PDB entry 6M32 | electron microscopy, 2.70 A resolution | chains E and G of the 7 polymer chains in the assembly

[Chain E (and G)]
Protein: Bacteriochlorophyll a protein
From: Chlorobaculum tepidum (strain ATCC 49652 / DSM 12025 / NBRC 103806 / TLS)
Notes: chain G of this document is another copy of the same molecule, construct and numbering; everything in this record applies to it too
UniProtKB: Q46393 (BCPA_CHLTE); residue numbers follow UniProt; this construct covers 1-366
Chain sequence (366 residues; row label = number of the first residue in the row):
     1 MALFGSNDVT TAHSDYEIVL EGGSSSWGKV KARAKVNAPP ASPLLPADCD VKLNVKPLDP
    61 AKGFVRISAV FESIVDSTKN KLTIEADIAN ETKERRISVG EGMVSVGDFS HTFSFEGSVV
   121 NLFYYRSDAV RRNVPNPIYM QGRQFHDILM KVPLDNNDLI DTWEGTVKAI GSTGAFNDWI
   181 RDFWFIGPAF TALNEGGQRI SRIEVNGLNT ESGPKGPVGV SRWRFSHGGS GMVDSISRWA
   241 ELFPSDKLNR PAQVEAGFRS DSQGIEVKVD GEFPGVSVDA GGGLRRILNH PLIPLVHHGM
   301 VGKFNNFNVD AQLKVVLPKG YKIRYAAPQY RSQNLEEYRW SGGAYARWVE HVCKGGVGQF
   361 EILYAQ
Not modelled in the structure: 1-4 (chain G: 1-8)
Metal / ion sites: bacteriochlorophyll a Mg (7 sites), coordinated by His-111, Tyr-124, His-146, Leu-242, His-290, His-297, His-298
Small-molecule neighbours:
  - bacteriochlorophyll a (BCL), molecule 1: Ala-12, Ser-14, Tyr-16, Ala-34, Val-36, Ala-38, Pro-39, Pro-40, Ala-41, Ser-42, Ala-189, Phe-258, Ser-260, Ile-265, Val-267, His-298, Val-301, Gly-302, Asn-305, Phe-307, Cys-353
  - bacteriochlorophyll a (BCL), molecule 2: Tyr-16, Ile-18, Val-30, Ala-32, Cys-49, Val-51, Ala-256, Gly-257, Phe-258, Val-269, Ile-287, Leu-288, His-290, Pro-291, Pro-294, Leu-295, His-298, Leu-313, Tyr-345, Trp-348, Val-349, Val-352, Cys-353, Phe-360, Ile-362
  - bacteriochlorophyll a (BCL), molecule 3: Ala-41, Ser-42, Leu-82, Phe-185, Ile-186, Pro-188, Ala-189, Ala-192, Leu-193, Gln-198, Ile-293, Pro-294, His-297, His-298, Met-300, Val-301
  - bacteriochlorophyll a (BCL), molecule 4: Ser-42, Pro-43, Leu-44, Phe-71, Ser-73, Val-75, Asn-80, Lys-81, Leu-82, Ile-84, Val-104, Val-106, Phe-113, Phe-115, Phe-183, Trp-184, Ile-186, Phe-258
  - bacteriochlorophyll a (BCL), molecule 5: Val-51, Leu-53, Val-55, Val-65, Ile-67, Phe-71, Ile-88, Arg-96, Asp-234, Arg-238, Glu-241, Leu-242, Phe-243, Pro-244, Leu-248, Val-254, Ala-256, Phe-273, Pro-274, Leu-288, Pro-291
  - bacteriochlorophyll a (BCL), molecule 6: Leu-53, Val-55, Ile-67, Ala-69, Ile-84, Ala-86, Ile-88, Arg-96, Ile-97, Ser-98, Phe-115, Gly-117, Ser-118, Val-119, Gln-144, His-146, Ile-148, Trp-184, Trp-223, Phe-225, His-227, Ser-235, Trp-239, Leu-242, Ala-252, Gln-253, Val-254, Phe-273
  - bacteriochlorophyll a (BCL), molecule 7: Val-104, Val-106, Phe-109, His-111, Phe-113, Met-150, Val-152, Asp-158, Leu-159, Thr-162, Trp-163, Thr-166, Ile-180, Phe-183, Trp-184, Ile-203, Val-205, Leu-208, Gly-219, Ser-221, Trp-223
  - bacteriochlorophyll a (BCL), molecule 8: Leu-122, Phe-123, Tyr-124, Tyr-125, Arg-126, Ser-127
  - bacteriochlorophyll a (BCL), molecule 9: Tyr-125, Val-130, Val-134, Pro-137, Ile-138, Tyr-139, Gln-141
  - bacteriochlorophyll a (BCL), molecule 10: Tyr-125, Ser-127, Val-130
  - bacteriochlorophyll a (BCL), molecule 11: Asp-161, Thr-162, Gly-165, Thr-166, Lys-168, Ala-169, Ser-172, Thr-173, Phe-176, Trp-179, Ile-180, Phe-183
UniProt features mapped onto this chain:
  - binding site (bacteriochlorophyll a): His-111, His-146, His-290, His-297, His-298

[Chain E / chain G interface]
Contacting residue pairs (65; chain E residue first):
  Ser-6(E) / Asn-308(G)
  Asn-7(E) / Val-9(G)
  Asn-7(E) / Phe-307(G)
  Asn-7(E) / Asn-308(G)  hydrogen bond (side chain-backbone)
  Asp-8(E) / Arg-347(G)
  Thr-10(E) / Arg-347(G)
  Asn-37(E) / Arg-347(G)  hydrogen bond (backbone-side chain)
  Pro-39(E) / His-351(G)  hydrogen bond (backbone-side chain)
  Pro-40(E) / Gly-358(G)
  Ala-41(E) / Val-357(G)
  Ser-42(E) / Val-357(G)
  Ser-42(E) / Gly-358(G)
  Ser-42(E) / Gln-359(G)
  Pro-43(E) / Ile-138(G)  hydrophobic
  Pro-43(E) / Tyr-139(G)
  Pro-43(E) / Val-357(G)
  Pro-43(E) / Gln-359(G)  hydrogen bond (backbone-side chain)
  Leu-44(E) / Asn-136(G)
  Leu-44(E) / Ile-138(G)  hydrophobic
  Leu-44(E) / Gln-359(G)
  Thr-78(E) / Asn-133(G)  hydrogen bond (side chain-backbone)
  Thr-78(E) / Pro-135(G)
  Val-106(E) / Asn-133(G)  hydrogen bond (backbone-side chain)
  Gly-107(E) / Asn-133(G)
  Asp-108(E) / Arg-132(G)  salt bridge
  Asp-108(E) / Asn-133(G)  hydrogen bond (backbone-side chain)
  Phe-109(E) / Asn-133(G)
  Asp-158(E) / Ser-127(G)
  Asp-158(E) / Ala-129(G)
  Asp-178(E) / Arg-199(G)  hydrogen bond (backbone-side chain)
  Trp-179(E) / Tyr-124(G)
  Trp-179(E) / Arg-143(G)
  Trp-179(E) / Phe-145(G)  hydrophobic
  Arg-181(E) / Arg-199(G)
  Asp-182(E) / Tyr-124(G)  hydrogen bond
  Asp-182(E) / Arg-143(G)  salt bridge
  Asp-182(E) / Arg-199(G)  salt bridge
  Asp-182(E) / Ser-230(G)
  Phe-183(E) / Tyr-124(G)  hydrophobic
  Phe-183(E) / Tyr-125(G)  hydrophobic
  Phe-183(E) / Gln-141(G)  hydrogen bond (backbone-side chain)
  Phe-185(E) / Ser-230(G)
  Ile-186(E) / Tyr-139(G)  hydrophobic
  Ile-186(E) / Gln-141(G)
  Ile-186(E) / Ser-230(G)
  Gly-187(E) / Tyr-139(G)
  Gly-187(E) / Ser-230(G)  hydrogen bond (backbone-backbone)
  Gly-187(E) / Met-232(G)
  Pro-188(E) / Tyr-139(G)
  Pro-188(E) / Met-232(G)
  Phe-190(E) / Arg-199(G)
  Thr-191(E) / Asn-194(G)
  Thr-191(E) / Glu-195(G)
  Asn-194(E) / Asn-194(G)
  Gln-263(E) / Ala-344(G)
  Lys-303(E) / Lys-354(G)
  Phe-304(E) / Glu-350(G)
  Phe-304(E) / His-351(G)
  Phe-304(E) / Lys-354(G)
  Phe-304(E) / Gly-355(G)
  Phe-304(E) / Gly-356(G)
  Asn-305(E) / Arg-347(G)  hydrogen bond (side chain-backbone)
  Asn-305(E) / Glu-350(G)  hydrogen bond
  Asn-305(E) / His-351(G)
  Asn-306(E) / Glu-350(G)
Other interface residues (no listed pair), chain E (39 interface residues in all): Leu-45, Pro-46, Asp-76, Ser-77, Ser-262
Other interface residues (no listed pair), chain G (42 interface residues in all): Val-134, Gly-197, Ser-226, Gly-228, Gly-229, Lys-303, Asn-306, Tyr-325, Ala-327, Pro-328, Trp-348

[In short]
Chain E and chain G form an interface of 39 and 42 residues respectively, with 13 hydrogen bonds and 3 salt
bridges. Among the polar pairs are Asp-108(E)/Arg-132(G), Asp-182(E)/Arg-143(G) and Asp-182(E)/Arg-199(G).
Chain E binds 11 copies of bacteriochlorophyll a.
Chain E and chain G are both Bacteriochlorophyll a protein (Chlorobaculum tepidum (strain ATCC 49652 / DSM
12025 / NBRC 103806 / TLS)); the structure, Cryo-EM structure of FMO-RC complex from green sulfur bacteria,
was determined by electron microscopy.
